PDB entry 1URL | X-ray diffraction, 2.40 A resolution | chains A and B

[Chain A]
Name: Sialoadhesin
From: Mus musculus
Notes: fragment: n-terminal domain, residues 20-137
UniProtKB: Q62230 (SN_MOUSE); residues 1-118 here correspond to UniProt positions 20-137 (UniProt number = residue number + 19)
Sequence (118 residues; numbered 1 to 118; the number before each row is that of its first residue):
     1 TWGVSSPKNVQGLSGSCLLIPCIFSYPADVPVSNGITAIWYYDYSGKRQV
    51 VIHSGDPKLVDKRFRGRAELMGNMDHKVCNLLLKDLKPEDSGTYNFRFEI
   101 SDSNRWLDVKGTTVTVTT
Disulfide bonds: Cys17 forms a disulfide with the same residue of a neighbouring copy of this chain
Disulfide bonds: Cys22-Cys79
Small-molecule neighbours: N-acetyl-alpha-neuraminic acid (SIA): Trp2, Arg97, Ser103, Arg105, Trp106, Leu107, Val109
UniProt features mapped onto this chain:
  - binding site (N-acetylneuraminate): Tyr44, Arg97, Ser103 to Leu107

[Chain B]
Name: Ala-gly-his-thr-trp-gly-hia
Sequence (7 residues; row label = number of the first residue in the row):
     1 AGHTWGH
Not modelled in the structure: 1
Covalent attachments: N-acetyl-alpha-neuraminic acid (SIA) linked to Thr4
Modified residues: His7 (l-histidine amide; HIA)

[How chain A and chain B interact]
Contacting residue pairs (4; chain A residue first):
  Ser45(A) - His7(B)
  Arg48(A) - Gly6(B)  hydrogen bond (side chain-backbone)
  Arg48(A) - His7(B)
  Val109(A) - Trp5(B)  hydrophobic
Also at the interface, not in a pair above, chain A (5 interface residues in all): Tyr44, Leu107

[Overview]
5 residues of chain A and 3 residues of chain B are in contact; the contacts include 1 hydrogen bond. The
hydrogen-bonded pair is Arg48(A)-Gly6(B). Chain A binds N-acetyl-alpha-neuraminic acid. Covalently linked
N-acetyl-alpha-neuraminic acid: at Thr4(B). From UniProt: 7 N-acetylneuraminate-binding residues on chain A.
Here chain A is Sialoadhesin (Mus musculus) and chain B is Ala-gly-his-thr-trp-gly-hia. Entry 1URL (N-terminal
domain of sialoadhesin (mouse) in complex with glycopeptide) was determined by X-ray diffraction.
